Entry 5S5B (X-ray diffraction, 2.30 A resolution); this record covers chains A and F of the 6 polymer chains in the assembly.

== Chain A ==
Protein: Tubulin alpha-1B chain
Organism: Bos taurus
Reference sequence: P81947 (TBA1B_BOVIN); residue numbers follow UniProt; this construct covers 1-451
Chain sequence (451 residues; row label = number of the first residue in the row):
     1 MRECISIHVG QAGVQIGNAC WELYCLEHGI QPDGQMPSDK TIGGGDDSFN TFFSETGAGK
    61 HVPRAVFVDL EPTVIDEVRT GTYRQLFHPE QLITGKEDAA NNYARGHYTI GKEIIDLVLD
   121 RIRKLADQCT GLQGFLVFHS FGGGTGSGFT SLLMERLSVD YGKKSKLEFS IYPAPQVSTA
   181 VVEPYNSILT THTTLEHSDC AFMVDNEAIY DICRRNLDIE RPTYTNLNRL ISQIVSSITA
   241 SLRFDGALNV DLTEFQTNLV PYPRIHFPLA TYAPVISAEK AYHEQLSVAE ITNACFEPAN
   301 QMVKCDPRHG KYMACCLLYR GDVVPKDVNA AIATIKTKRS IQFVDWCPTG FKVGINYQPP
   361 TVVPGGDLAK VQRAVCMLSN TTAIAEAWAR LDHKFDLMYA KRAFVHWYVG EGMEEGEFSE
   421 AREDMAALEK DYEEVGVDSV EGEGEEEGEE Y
Unresolved in the structure: 439-451
Ion coordination: Ca2+: Asp39, Thr41, Gly44, Glu55
Small-molecule neighbours: GTP (guanosine-5'-triphosphate): Gly10, Gln11, Ala12, Gln15, Ile16, Asp69, Asp98, Ala99, Ala100, Asn101, Ser140, Gly142, Gly143, Gly144, Thr145, Gly146, Ile171, Pro173, Val177, Ser178, Glu183, Asn206, Tyr224, Leu227, Asn228, Ile231

== Chain F ==
Protein: Tubulin-Tyrosine Ligase
Organism: Gallus gallus
Reference sequence: E1BQ43 (E1BQ43_CHICK); numbering as in UniProt (aligned over 1-378)
Chain sequence (384 residues; each row starts with the number of its first residue):
     1 MYTFVVRDEN SSVYAEVSRL LLATGQWKRL RKDNPRFNLM LGERNRLPFG RLGHEPGLVQ
    61 LVNYYRGADK LCRKASLVKL IKTSPELSES CTWFPESYVI YPTNLKTPVA PAQNGIRHLI
   121 NNTRTDEREV FLAAYNRRRE GREGNVWIAK SSAGAKGEGI LISSEASELL DFIDEQGQVH
   181 VIQKYLEKPL LLEPGHRKFD IRSWVLVDHL YNIYLYREGV LRTSSEPYNS ANFQDKTCHL
   241 TNHCIQKEYS KNYGRYEEGN EMFFEEFNQY LMDALNTTLE NSILLQIKHI IRSCLMCIEP
   301 AISTKHLHYQ SFQLFGFDFM VDEELKVWLI EVNGAPACAQ KLYAELCQGI VDVAISSVFP
   361 LADTGQKTSQ PTSIFIKLHH HHHH
Unresolved in the structure: 106-124, 156-158, 363-370, 383-384
Differences from the reference sequence: expression tag (379-384)
Ion coordination: Mg2+: Glu331, Asn333 (together with AMP-PCP)
Small-molecule neighbours: AMP-PCP (ACP; phosphomethylphosphonic acid adenylate ester): Lys74, Pro95, Ile148, Lys150, Ala155, Gln183, Lys184, Tyr185, Leu186, Lys198, Asp200, Arg202, Arg222, His239, Leu240, Thr241, Asn242, Asp318, Met320, Ile330, Glu331, Asn333

== Chain A / chain F interface ==
Contacting residue pairs (22):
  Gln176(A) with Pro56(F)
  Glu207(A) with His54(F), salt bridge
  Glu297(A) with His306(F)
  Pro298(A) with His306(F); Leu307(F), hydrophobic
  Lys304(A) with His54(F)
  Cys305(A) with His308(F)
  Asp306(A) with Arg66(F)
  Arg308(A) with Pro300(F), hydrogen bond (side chain-backbone); Ala301(F), hydrogen bond (side chain-backbone); Ile302(F); Ser303(F), hydrogen bond (side chain-backbone); Leu307(F)
  His309(A) with Arg66(F), hydrogen bond (side chain-backbone); Gly67(F); Ala301(F)
  Ser340(A) with Ala301(F)
  Glu386(A) with Arg66(F), salt bridge
  Arg390(A) with Gly50(F); His54(F), hydrogen bond
  His393(A) with Arg51(F)
  Glu433(A) with Arg46(F), salt bridge
Also at the interface, not in a pair above, chain A (16 interface residues in all): Pro175, Lys338
Also at the interface, not in a pair above, chain F (16 interface residues in all): Gly53, Gly57

== In short ==
Chain A and chain F each contribute 16 residues to their interface, with 5 hydrogen bonds and 3 salt bridges.
Polar pairs include Glu207(A)-His54(F), Glu386(A)-Arg66(F) and Glu433(A)-Arg46(F). Bound to chain A: GTP.
Ligands of chain F: AMP-PCP.
Here chain A is Tubulin alpha-1B chain (Bos taurus) and chain F is Tubulin-Tyrosine Ligase (Gallus gallus).
Entry 5S5B (Tubulin-Z906021418-complex) was determined by X-ray diffraction (same publication as 5S4L, 5S4M,
5S4N, 5S4O, 5S4P, 5S4Q and 52 further entries).
